6M6H - chains G and I of the 20 polymer chains in the assembly; structure by electron microscopy, 4.50 A resolution (low resolution: residue-level contacts below are approximate; hydrogen-bond / salt-bridge calls are withheld).

# Chain G
Protein: Capsid vertex component 1
Source organism: Human herpesvirus 2
Reference sequence: P89440 (CVC1_HHV2H); the construct has insertions or renumbered stretches relative to UniProt, so the offset changes along the chain: 1-200 = UniProt 1-200; 204-562 = UniProt 201-559; 569-703 = UniProt 568-702
Chain sequence (702 residues; row label = number of the first residue in the row; note: 9 numbers in that range are skipped by the numbering (no residue carries them; nothing is unmodelled there); a row labelled like 562A-562H holds insertion residues (562A, then the next letters in order)):
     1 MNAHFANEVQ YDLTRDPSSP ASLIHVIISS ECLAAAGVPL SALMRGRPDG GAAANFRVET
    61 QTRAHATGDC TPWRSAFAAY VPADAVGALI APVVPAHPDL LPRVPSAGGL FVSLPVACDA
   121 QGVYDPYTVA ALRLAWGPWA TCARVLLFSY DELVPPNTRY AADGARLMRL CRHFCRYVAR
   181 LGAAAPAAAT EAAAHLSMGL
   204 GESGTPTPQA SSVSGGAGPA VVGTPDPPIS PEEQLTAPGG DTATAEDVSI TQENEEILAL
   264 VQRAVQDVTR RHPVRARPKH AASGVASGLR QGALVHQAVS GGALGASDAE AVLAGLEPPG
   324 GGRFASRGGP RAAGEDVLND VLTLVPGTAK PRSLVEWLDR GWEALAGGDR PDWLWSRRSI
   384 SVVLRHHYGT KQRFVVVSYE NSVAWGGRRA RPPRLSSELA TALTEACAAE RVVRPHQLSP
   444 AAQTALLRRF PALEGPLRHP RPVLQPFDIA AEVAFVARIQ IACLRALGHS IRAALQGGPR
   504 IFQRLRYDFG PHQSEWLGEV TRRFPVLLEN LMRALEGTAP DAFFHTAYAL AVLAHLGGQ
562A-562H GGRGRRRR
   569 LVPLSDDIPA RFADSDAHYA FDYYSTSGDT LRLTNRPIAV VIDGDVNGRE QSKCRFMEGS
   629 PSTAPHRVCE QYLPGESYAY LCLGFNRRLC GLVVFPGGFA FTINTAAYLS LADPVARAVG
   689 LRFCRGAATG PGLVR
Disordered / not traced: 46-53, 204-229, 267-354, 562A-562H, 612-617, 628-632, 697-703
Sequence notes: conflict Met-44 (Val in P89440), Leu-89 (Ile in P89440), Ile-90 (Leu in P89440), Val-94 (Ile in P89440), Met-198 (Leu in P89440), Leu-200 (Met in P89440)

# Chain I
Protein: Capsid vertex component 2
Source organism: Human herpesvirus 2
Reference sequence: P89448 (CVC2_HHV2H); numbering as in UniProt (aligned over 1-585)
Chain sequence (585 residues; row label = number of the first residue in the row):
     1 MDPYYPFDAL DVWEHRRFIV ADSRSFITPE FPRDFYMSPV FNIPRETAAE RAAVLQAQRT
    61 AAAAALENAA LQAAELPVDI ERRIRPIEQQ VHHIADALEA LETAATAAEE ADAARDAEAR
   121 GEGAADGAAP SPTAGPAAAE MEVQIVRNDP PLRYDTNLPV DLLHMVYAGR GAAGSSGVVF
   181 GTWYRTIQER TIADFPLTTR SADFRDGRMS KTFMTALVLS LQSCGRLYVG QRHYSAFECA
   241 VLCLYLLYRT THESSPDRDR APVAFGDLLA RLPRYLARLA AVIGDESGRP QYRYRDDKLP
   301 KAQFAAAGGR YEHGALATHV VIATLVRHGV LPAAPGDVPR DTSTRVNPDD VAHRDDVNRA
   361 AAAFLARGHN LFLWEDQTLL RATANTITAL AVLRRLLANG NVYADRLDNR LQLGMLIPGA
   421 VPAEAIARGA SGLDSGAIKS GDNNLEALCV NYVLPLYQAD PTVELTQLFP GLAALCLDAQ
   481 AGRPLASTRR VVDMSSGARQ AALVRLTALE LINRTRTNTT PVGEIINAHD ALGIQYEQGL
   541 GLLAQQARIG LASNAKRFAT FNVGSDYDLL YFLCLGFIPQ YLSVA
Disordered / not traced: 1-12, 93-585
Sequence notes: conflict Tyr-36 (Trp in P89448), Ser-38 (Leu in P89448), Thr-106 (Ala in P89448), Leu-540 (Pro in P89448), Ala-555 (Thr in P89448)

# How chain G and chain I interact
Pairs across the interface (73):
  Pro-241(G) / Ala-74(I)
  Pro-241(G) / Val-78(I)
  Asn-257(G) / Ile-87(I)
  Asn-257(G) / Gln-90(I)
  Ile-260(G) / Gln-90(I)
  Arg-388(G) / Asn-68(I)
  His-389(G) / Glu-67(I)
  His-389(G) / Asn-68(I)
  His-389(G) / Leu-71(I)
  His-390(G) / Ala-64(I)
  Tyr-391(G) / Ala-57(I)
  Tyr-391(G) / Thr-60(I)
  Tyr-391(G) / Ala-61(I)
  Tyr-391(G) / Ala-64(I)
  Tyr-391(G) / Ala-65(I)
  Tyr-391(G) / Asn-68(I)
  Gly-392(G) / Thr-60(I)
  Lys-394(G) / Ala-63(I)
  Asp-471(G) / Gln-58(I)
  Ile-472(G) / Ala-57(I)
  Ile-472(G) / Gln-58(I)
  Ile-472(G) / Ala-61(I)
  Ala-473(G) / Val-54(I)
  Ala-473(G) / Ala-57(I)
  Ala-477(G) / Glu-50(I)
  Ala-477(G) / Val-54(I)
  Ala-480(G) / Glu-50(I)
  Ile-484(G) / Arg-45(I)
  Ile-484(G) / Thr-47(I)
  Ile-484(G) / Glu-50(I)
  Arg-488(G) / Ile-43(I)
  Arg-488(G) / Pro-44(I)
  Gly-491(G) / Phe-41(I)
  His-492(G) / Phe-41(I)
  Ile-494(G) / Phe-41(I)
  Arg-495(G) / Tyr-36(I)
  Arg-495(G) / Phe-41(I)
  Arg-495(G) / Asn-42(I)
  Leu-498(G) / Tyr-36(I)
  Pro-502(G) / Phe-26(I)
  Arg-503(G) / Phe-26(I)
  Ile-504(G) / Phe-26(I)
  Phe-505(G) / Ser-23(I)
  Phe-505(G) / Ser-25(I)
  Phe-505(G) / Phe-26(I)
  Gln-506(G) / Asp-22(I)
  Gln-506(G) / Ser-23(I)
  Gln-506(G) / Ser-25(I)
  Arg-509(G) / Ala-21(I)
  Asp-511(G) / Phe-18(I)
  Asp-511(G) / Ile-19(I)
  Asp-511(G) / Ala-21(I)
  Phe-512(G) / Arg-17(I)
  Pro-514(G) / Arg-17(I)
  Leu-520(G) / Ile-27(I)
  Val-523(G) / Ile-27(I)
  Thr-524(G) / Ile-27(I)
  Thr-524(G) / Thr-28(I)
  Thr-524(G) / Glu-30(I)
  Phe-527(G) / Pro-29(I)
  Pro-528(G) / Phe-35(I)
  Leu-531(G) / Phe-35(I)
  Glu-532(G) / Phe-35(I)
  Glu-532(G) / Ser-38(I)
  Met-535(G) / Val-40(I)
  Arg-536(G) / Pro-39(I)
  Arg-536(G) / Val-40(I)
  Glu-618(G) / Ser-23(I)
  Gln-619(G) / Ala-21(I)
  Gln-619(G) / Asp-22(I)
  Gln-619(G) / Ser-23(I)
  Phe-667(G) / Ser-25(I)
  Phe-667(G) / Ile-27(I)
Also at the interface, not in a pair above, chain G (49 interface residues in all): Asp-250, Ile-253, Glu-256, Leu-387, Gln-468, Val-476, Gly-500
Also at the interface, not in a pair above, chain I (45 interface residues in all): Val-20, Arg-24, Phe-31, Glu-46, Ala-53, Arg-83

# Overview
49 residues of chain G and 45 residues of chain I are in contact.
Chain G is Capsid vertex component 1 and chain I is Capsid vertex component 2, both from Human herpesvirus 2;
the structure, Structure of HSV2 C-capsid portal vertex, was determined by electron microscopy together with
6M6G and 6M6I from the same study.
